PDB entry 6PD3 | X-ray diffraction, 2.30 A resolution | chain A

# Chain A
Molecule: Hemagglutinin
Organism: Influenza A virus (A/chicken/Vietnam/4/2003(H5N1))
UniProt: Q1KHJ8 (Q1KHJ8_9INFA); the author numbering skips numbers that UniProt does not, so the offset changes along the chain: 11-330 = UniProt 17-336; 857-1041 = UniProt 337-521
Chain sequence (526 residues; numbered -4 to 1047; 526 numbers in that range are skipped by the numbering (no residue carries them; nothing is unmodelled there); the number before each row is that of its first residue; numbers below 1 keep their minus sign (Leu-4 is residue -4)):
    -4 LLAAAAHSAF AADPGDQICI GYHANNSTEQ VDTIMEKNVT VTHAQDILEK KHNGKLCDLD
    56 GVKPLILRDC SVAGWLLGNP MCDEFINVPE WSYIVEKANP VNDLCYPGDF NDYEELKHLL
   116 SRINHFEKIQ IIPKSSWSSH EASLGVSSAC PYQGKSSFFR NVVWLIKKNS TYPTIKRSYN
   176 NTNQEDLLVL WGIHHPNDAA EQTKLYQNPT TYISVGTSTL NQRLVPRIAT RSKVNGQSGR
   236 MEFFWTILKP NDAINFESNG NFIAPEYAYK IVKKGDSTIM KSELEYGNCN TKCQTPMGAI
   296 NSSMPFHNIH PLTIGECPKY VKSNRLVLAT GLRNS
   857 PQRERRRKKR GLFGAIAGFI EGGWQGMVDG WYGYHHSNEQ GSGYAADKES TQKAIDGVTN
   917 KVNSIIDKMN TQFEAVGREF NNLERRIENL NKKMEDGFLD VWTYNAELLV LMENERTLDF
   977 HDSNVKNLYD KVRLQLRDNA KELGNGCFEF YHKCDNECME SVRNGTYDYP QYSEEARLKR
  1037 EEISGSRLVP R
Unresolved in the structure: -4 to 7, 857-870, 1039-1047
Disulfide bonds: Cys14-Cys1003, Cys52-Cys284, Cys65-Cys77, Cys100-Cys145, Cys288-Cys312, Cys1010-Cys1014
Covalently attached groups: N-acetylglucosamine (NAG) linked to Asn33, Asn164, Asn175, Asn1020
Differences from the reference sequence: expression tag (-4 to 10, 1042-1047)
What the authors report for this chain:
  - conformationally variable residues (side-chain flip): His38
  - contacts within the chain: Glu24-His38 (salt bridge)
  - binding site for sulfate ion: His38

# In short
N-acetylglucosamine is covalently linked to Asn33, Asn164, Asn175 and Asn1020. The paper reports a binding
site for sulfate ion at His38; conformational variability at His38.
Chain A is Hemagglutinin (Influenza A virus (A/chicken/Vietnam/4/2003(H5N1))); the structure, Crystal
Structure of a H5N1 influenza virus hemagglutinin at pH 5.5, was determined by X-ray diffraction, deposited
together with 6PCX, 6PD5 and 6PD6.
